Entry 7DPZ (electron microscopy, 3.80 A resolution); this record covers chains 3 and 4 of the 5 polymer chains in the assembly.

Chain 3:
Protein: VP3
Source organism: Coxsackievirus B1
UniProt: L7UV52 (L7UV52_9ENTO); residues 1-238 here correspond to UniProt positions 333-570 (UniProt number = residue number + 332)
Chain sequence (238 residues; each row starts with the number of its first residue):
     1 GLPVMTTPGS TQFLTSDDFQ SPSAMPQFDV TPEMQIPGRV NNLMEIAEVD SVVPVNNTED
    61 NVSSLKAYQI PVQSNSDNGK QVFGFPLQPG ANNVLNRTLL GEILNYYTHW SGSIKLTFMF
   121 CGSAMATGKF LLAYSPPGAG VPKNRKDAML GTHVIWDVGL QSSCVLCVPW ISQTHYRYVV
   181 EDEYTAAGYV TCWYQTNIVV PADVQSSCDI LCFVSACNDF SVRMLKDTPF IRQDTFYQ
Disordered / not traced: 238

Chain 4:
Protein: Capsid protein VP4
Source organism: Coxsackievirus B1
UniProt: A0A2S1FMR1 (A0A2S1FMR1_9ENTO); residues 1-69 here = UniProt positions 1-69
Chain sequence (69 residues; each row starts with the number of its first residue):
     1 MGAQVSTQKT GAHETGLNAS GNSVIHYTNI NYYKDAASNS ANRQDFTQDP GKFTEPVKDI
    61 MVKTMPALN
Disordered / not traced: 1-3, 10-24, 69
Differences from the reference sequence: variant V24 (Ile in A0A2S1FMR1)

Chain 3 / chain 4 interface:
Residue-residue contacts - 20 pairs, chain 3 then chain 4:
  Q20(3) with N29(4); I30(4), hydrogen bond (side chain-backbone); Y32(4); Y33(4); S38(4)
  S21(3) with S38(4), hydrogen bond (backbone-side chain)
  S23(3) with D35(4); S38(4), hydrogen bond
  P26(3) with D35(4)
  Q27(3) with K34(4); D35(4), hydrogen bond (backbone-side chain)
  N41(3) with T47(4), hydrogen bond (side chain-backbone)
  N42(3) with Q48(4)
  E45(3) with Q48(4); D49(4), hydrogen bond (side chain-backbone); F53(4)
  E48(3) with T54(4)
  Q161(3) with P66(4); A67(4); L68(4)
Also at the interface, not in a pair above, chain 3 (19 interface residues in all): D18, F19, P22, M25, G38, R39, V40, V49, L160
Also at the interface, not in a pair above, chain 4 (20 interface residues in all): N31, S40, A41, P50, K52

Overview:
Chain 3 and chain 4 form an interface of 19 and 20 residues respectively, with 6 hydrogen bonds. Polar pairs
include Q20(3)-I30(4), S21(3)-S38(4) and S23(3)-S38(4).
Here chain 3 is VP3 and chain 4 is Capsid protein VP4, both from Coxsackievirus B1. Entry 7DPZ (Cryo-EM
structure of Coxsackievirus B1 virion in complex with CAR) was determined by electron microscopy together with
7DPF, 7DPG, 7DQ1 and 7DQ4 from the same study.
